7VIF - chains A and C of the 5 polymer chains in the assembly; structure by electron microscopy, 2.83 A resolution.

[Chain A]
Protein: Guanine nucleotide-binding protein G(I)/G(S)/G(T) subunit beta-1
From: Homo sapiens
UniProtKB: P62873 (GBB1_HUMAN); residues 1-339 here correspond to UniProt positions 2-340 (UniProt number = residue number + 1)
Chain sequence (357 residues; each row starts with the number of its first residue; numbers below 1 keep their minus sign (His-17 is residue -17)):
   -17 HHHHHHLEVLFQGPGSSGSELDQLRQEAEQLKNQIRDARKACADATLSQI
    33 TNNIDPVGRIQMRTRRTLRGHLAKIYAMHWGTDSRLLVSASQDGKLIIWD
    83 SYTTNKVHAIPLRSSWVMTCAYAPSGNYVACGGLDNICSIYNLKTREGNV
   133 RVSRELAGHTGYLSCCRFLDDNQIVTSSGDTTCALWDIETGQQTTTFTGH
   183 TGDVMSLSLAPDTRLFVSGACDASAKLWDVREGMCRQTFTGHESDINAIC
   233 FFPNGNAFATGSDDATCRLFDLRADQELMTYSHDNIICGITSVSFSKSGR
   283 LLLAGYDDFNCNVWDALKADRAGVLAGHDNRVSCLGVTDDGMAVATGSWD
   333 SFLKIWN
Disordered / not traced: -17 to 1
Construct notes: expression tag (-17 to 0)
Curated features (UniProtKB/Swiss-Prot):
  - modified residue: Ser1 (N-acetylserine), His265 (Phosphohistidine)

[Chain C]
Protein: Guanine nucleotide-binding protein G(I)/G(S)/G(O) subunit gamma-2
From: Homo sapiens
UniProtKB: P59768 (GBG2_HUMAN); residue numbers follow UniProt; this construct covers 1-71
Chain sequence (71 residues; numbered 1 to 71; the number before each row is that of its first residue):
     1 MASNNTASIAQARKLVEQLKMEANIDRIKVSKAAADLMAYCEAHAKEDPL
    51 LTPVPASENPFREKKFFCAIL
Disordered / not traced: 1-5, 63-71
Curated features (UniProtKB/Swiss-Prot):
  - modified residue: Ala2 (N-acetylalanine), Cys68 (Cysteine methyl ester)
  - lipidation: Cys68 (S-geranylgeranyl cysteine)

[How chain A and chain C interact]
Pairs across the interface - 91 pairs, chain A then chain C:
  Leu3(A) - Ser8(C)
  Leu3(A) - Ile9(C)  hydrophobic
  Leu6(A) - Ile9(C)
  Leu6(A) - Ala12(C)  hydrophobic
  Leu6(A) - Arg13(C)
  Leu6(A) - Val16(C)
  Glu9(A) - Lys20(C)  salt bridge
  Ala10(A) - Leu19(C)
  Leu13(A) - Val16(C)
  Leu13(A) - Leu19(C)  hydrophobic
  Leu13(A) - Lys20(C)
  Lys14(A) - Leu19(C)
  Gln16(A) - Ala23(C)
  Ile17(A) - Glu22(C)
  Ile17(A) - Ala23(C)  hydrophobic
  Ile17(A) - Arg27(C)
  Ala20(A) - Arg27(C)
  Ala23(A) - Lys29(C)  hydrogen bond (backbone-side chain)
  Cys24(A) - Arg27(C)
  Cys24(A) - Ile28(C)
  Cys24(A) - Lys29(C)
  Cys24(A) - Val30(C)  hydrogen bond (backbone-backbone)
  Ala25(A) - Val30(C)  hydrophobic
  Asp26(A) - Lys29(C)
  Asp26(A) - Val30(C)
  Asp26(A) - Ser31(C)  hydrogen bond (side chain-backbone)
  Ala27(A) - Val30(C)
  Ala27(A) - Ser31(C)
  Leu29(A) - Ala34(C)  hydrophobic
  Ile32(A) - Ser31(C)
  Ile32(A) - Ala34(C)  hydrophobic
  Ile32(A) - Met38(C)
  Thr33(A) - Met38(C)
  Ile36(A) - Met38(C)  hydrophobic
  Val39(A) - Leu51(C)  hydrophobic
  Met44(A) - Leu50(C)  hydrophobic
  Arg47(A) - Asn59(C)
  Arg47(A) - Phe61(C)
  Arg47(A) - Arg62(C)
  Arg48(A) - Pro60(C)  hydrogen bond (side chain-backbone)
  Arg48(A) - Phe61(C)  hydrogen bond (side chain-backbone)
  Ser83(A) - Phe61(C)
  Tyr84(A) - Pro60(C)
  Tyr84(A) - Phe61(C)  hydrophobic
  Met216(A) - Met21(C)  hydrophobic
  Cys217(A) - Gln18(C)  hydrogen bond (backbone-side chain)
  Cys217(A) - Glu22(C)
  Arg218(A) - Glu22(C)
  Gln219(A) - Ile25(C)
  Thr220(A) - Glu22(C)  hydrogen bond
  Phe234(A) - Tyr40(C)  hydrophobic
  Phe234(A) - Cys41(C)  hydrophobic
  Pro235(A) - Tyr40(C)
  Asn236(A) - Tyr40(C)
  Ala239(A) - Leu37(C)  hydrophobic
  Asp253(A) - Ala33(C)
  Arg255(A) - Asp26(C)
  Arg255(A) - Arg27(C)
  Arg255(A) - Ile28(C)  hydrogen bond (backbone-backbone)
  Arg255(A) - Asp36(C)  salt bridge
  Ala256(A) - Arg27(C)
  Ala256(A) - Ile28(C)
  Asp257(A) - Ile25(C)
  Asp257(A) - Arg27(C)  salt bridge
  Gln258(A) - Val30(C)
  Leu260(A) - Val30(C)  hydrophobic
  Ser278(A) - Asp48(C)  hydrogen bond
  Lys279(A) - Glu47(C)
  Lys279(A) - Asp48(C)
  Ser280(A) - Tyr40(C)
  Ser280(A) - Cys41(C)  hydrogen bond (backbone-side chain)
  Ser280(A) - His44(C)
  Ser280(A) - Asp48(C)  hydrogen bond
  Ser280(A) - Leu51(C)
  Gly281(A) - Cys41(C)
  Arg282(A) - Cys41(C)
  Arg282(A) - Leu51(C)
  Leu283(A) - Leu51(C)  hydrophobic
  Leu299(A) - Met38(C)  hydrophobic
  Leu299(A) - Cys41(C)  hydrophobic
  Asp322(A) - Pro49(C)
  Gly323(A) - Pro49(C)
  Gly323(A) - Leu50(C)
  Met324(A) - Pro49(C)  hydrophobic
  Met324(A) - Leu50(C)
  Met324(A) - Val54(C)  hydrophobic
  Met324(A) - Asn59(C)
  Met324(A) - Pro60(C)
  Ala325(A) - Phe61(C)  hydrophobic
  Ile337(A) - Phe61(C)  hydrophobic
  Asn339(A) - Phe61(C)
Other interface residues (no listed pair), chain A (59 interface residues in all): Glu2, Arg21, Thr28, Ile42, Lys208, Leu251, Val319
Other interface residues (no listed pair), chain C (39 interface residues in all): Ala35, Glu42, Ala45

[Overview]
The interface between chain A and chain C involves 59 residues on one side and 39 on the other; the contacts
include 11 hydrogen bonds and 3 salt bridges. Polar contacts include Glu9(A)-Lys20(C), Arg255(A)-Asp36(C) and
Asp257(A)-Arg27(C).
Chain A is Guanine nucleotide-binding protein G(I)/G(S)/G(T) subunit beta-1 and chain C is Guanine
nucleotide-binding protein G(I)/G(S)/G(O) subunit gamma-2, both from Homo sapiens; the structure, Cryo-EM
structure of Gi coupled Sphingosine 1-phosphate receptor bound with (S)-FTY720-P, was determined by electron
microscopy, deposited together with 7VIE, 7VIG and 7VIH.
